9PD8 - chains A and F of the 15 polymer chains in the assembly; structure by electron microscopy, 4.23 A resolution (low resolution: residue-level contacts below are approximate; hydrogen-bond / salt-bridge calls are withheld).

# Chain A (and F)
Molecule: Vesicle-fusing ATPase
From: Cricetulus griseus
Notes: EC 3.6.4.6; chain F of this document is another copy of the same molecule, construct and numbering; everything in this record applies to it too
Reference sequence: P18708 (NSF_CRIGR); numbering as in UniProt (aligned over 1-744)
Chain sequence (747 residues; row label = number of the first residue in the row; numbers below 1 keep their minus sign (Gly-2 is residue -2)):
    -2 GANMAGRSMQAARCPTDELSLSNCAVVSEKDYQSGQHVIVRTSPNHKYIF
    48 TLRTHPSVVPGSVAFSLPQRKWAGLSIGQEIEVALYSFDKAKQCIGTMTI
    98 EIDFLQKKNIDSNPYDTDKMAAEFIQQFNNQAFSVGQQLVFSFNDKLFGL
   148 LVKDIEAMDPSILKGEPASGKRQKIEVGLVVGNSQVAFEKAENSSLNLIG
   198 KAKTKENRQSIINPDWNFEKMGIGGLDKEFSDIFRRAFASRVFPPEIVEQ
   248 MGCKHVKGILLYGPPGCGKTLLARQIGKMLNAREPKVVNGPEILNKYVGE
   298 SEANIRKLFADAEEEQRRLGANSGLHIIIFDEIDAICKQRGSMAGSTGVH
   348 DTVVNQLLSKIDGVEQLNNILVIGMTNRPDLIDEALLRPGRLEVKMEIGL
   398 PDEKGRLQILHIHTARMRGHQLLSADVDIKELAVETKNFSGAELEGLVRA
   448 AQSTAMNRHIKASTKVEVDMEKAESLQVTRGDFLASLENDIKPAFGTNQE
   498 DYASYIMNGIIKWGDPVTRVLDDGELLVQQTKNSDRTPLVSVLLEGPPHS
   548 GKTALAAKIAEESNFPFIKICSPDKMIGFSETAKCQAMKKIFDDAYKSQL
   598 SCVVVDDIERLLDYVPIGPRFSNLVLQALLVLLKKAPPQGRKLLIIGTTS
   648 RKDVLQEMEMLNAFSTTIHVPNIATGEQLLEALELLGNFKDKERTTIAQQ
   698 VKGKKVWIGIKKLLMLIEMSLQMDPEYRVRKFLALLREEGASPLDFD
Disordered / not traced: -2 to -1, 156-168, 202-206, 741-744 (chain F: -2 to -1, 156-168, 202-208, 336-343, 460-466, 741-744)
Construct notes: expression tag (-2 to 0)
Ligand contacts:
  - ADP (adenosine-5'-diphosphate): Gly219, Ile220, Gly221, Gly222, Leu223, Pro262, Gly263, Cys264, Gly265, Lys266, Thr267, Leu268, Ile406, His410, Gly438, Ala439, Glu442
  - ATP (adenosine-5'-triphosphate): Ile503, Met504, Asn505, Gly506, Ile507, Ile508, Trp510, Pro545, His546, Gly548, Lys549, Thr550, Ala551, Leu552, Asp604, Ser647, Ile707, Lys708, Leu711
Swiss-Prot annotation at these positions:
  - binding site (ATP): Asn505 to Trp510, Pro545 to Leu552
  - binding site (Mg(2+)): Thr550
  - modified residue: Lys105 (N6-acetyllysine), Ser207 (Phosphoserine), Tyr259 (Phosphotyrosine), Ser569 (Phosphoserine)
Reported in the primary citation:
  - post-translational modification sites: Ser207 (citing earlier work)

# How chain A and chain F interact
Pairs across the interface (43):
  Glu289(A) with Asp348(F)
  Lys293(A) with Thr344(F)
  Tyr294(A) with Thr344(F)
  Arg413(A) with Gln247(F); Met248(F)
  Met414(A) with Met248(F)
  His417(A) with Gln247(F)
  Leu419(A) with Gln247(F); Met248(F)
  Gln449(A) with Met248(F)
  Met453(A) with Ala236(F); Phe240(F)
  Asn454(A) with Arg233(F)
  His456(A) with Phe240(F)
  Ile457(A) with Val239(F); Phe240(F)
  Leu473(A) with Phe240(F); Ile244(F)
  Asn505(A) with Arg533(F)
  Asp571(A) with Lys632(F)
  Ile574(A) with Lys586(F); Val628(F); Leu629(F)
  Arg607(A) with Gln624(F); Leu627(F)
  Asp610(A) with Asn620(F); Gln624(F)
  Val612(A) with Gln624(F)
  Pro613(A) with Glu656(F)
  Ile614(A) with Glu654(F)
  Arg617(A) with Pro616(F); Phe618(F)
  Arg648(A) with Glu656(F)
  Leu683(A) with Arg533(F)
  Lys709(A) with Ser662(F)
  Glu715(A) with Ser531(F); Asp532(F); Arg533(F); Thr534(F)
  Met716(A) with Gln527(F); Thr663(F)
  Gln719(A) with Gln527(F)
  Met720(A) with Leu523(F)
Other interface residues (no listed pair), chain A (36 interface residues in all): Ser450, Glu471, Val475, His546, Phe576, Asn685, Met712
Other interface residues (no listed pair), chain F (36 interface residues in all): Phe235, Gly249, Gln526, Arg617, Leu621, Leu623, Met655, Asn659

# In short
The chain A/chain F interface involves 36 residues from each chain. Ligands of chain A: ADP and ATP. Curated
annotation (UniProt) lists 14 ATP-binding residues and Mg2+-binding residue Thr550(A) on chain A. From the
paper: a modification site at Ser207(A).
Both chains are Vesicle-fusing ATPase (Cricetulus griseus). Entry 9PD8 (22bin20S complex (NSF-alphaSNAP-2:2
syntaxin-1a:SNAP-25), hydrolyzing, class 21) was determined by electron microscopy together with 9OJR, 9OJU,
9OJZ, 9OK3, 9OK5, 9OKC and 17 further entries from the same study.
